9D3K - chains A and J of the 12 polymer chains in the assembly; structure by electron microscopy, 2.70 A resolution.

# Chain A
Protein: Histone H3.2
Source organism: Homo sapiens
UniProtKB: Q71DI3 (H32_HUMAN); residues 41-135 here correspond to UniProt positions 42-136 (UniProt number = residue number + 1)
Sequence (95 residues; numbered 41 to 135; the number before each row is that of its first residue):
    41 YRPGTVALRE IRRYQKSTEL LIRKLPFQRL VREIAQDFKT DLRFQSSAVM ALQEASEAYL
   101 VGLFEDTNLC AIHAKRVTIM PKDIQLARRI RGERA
Swiss-Prot annotation at these positions:
  - modified residue: Tyr41 (Phosphotyrosine), Lys56 (N6,N6,N6-trimethyllysine), Ser57 (Phosphoserine), Lys64 (N6-(2-hydroxyisobutyryl)lysine), Lys79 (N6,N6,N6-trimethyllysine), Thr80 (Phosphothreonine), Ser86 (Phosphoserine), Thr107 (Phosphothreonine), Lys115 (N6-acetyllysine), Lys122 (N6-(2-hydroxyisobutyryl)lysine)
  - lipidation: Cys110 (S-palmitoyl cysteine)

# Chain J
Molecule: 601 DNA
Sequence (94 nucleotides; numbered -46 to 47; the number before each row is that of its first residue; numbers below 1 keep their minus sign (DT-46 is residue -46)):
   -46 TGGAGACTAG GGAGTAATCC CCTTGGCGGT TAAAACGCGG GGGACAGCGC GTACGTGCGT
    14 TTAAGCGGTG CTAGAGCTGT CTACGACCAA TTGA

# How chain A and chain J interact
Pairs across the interface (16; chain A residue first):
  Pro43(A) - DG-5(J)  phosphate contact
  Arg63(A) - DA-14(J)  phosphate contact
  Arg63(A) - DA-13(J)  salt bridge to the phosphate
  Arg72(A) - DT-23(J)  salt bridge to the phosphate
  Arg83(A) - DT-24(J)  phosphate contact
  Arg83(A) - DT-23(J)  phosphate contact
  Phe84(A) - DT-24(J)  sugar contact
  Phe84(A) - DT-23(J)  hydrogen bond to the phosphate
  Gln85(A) - DT-24(J)  phosphate contact
  Ser86(A) - DT-24(J)  hydrogen bond to the phosphate
  Arg116(A) - DA-3(J)  phosphate contact
  Arg116(A) - DC-2(J)  phosphate contact
  Val117(A) - DA-3(J)  hydrogen bond to the phosphate
  Thr118(A) - DA-3(J)  hydrogen bond to the phosphate
  Met120(A) - DA-3(J)  sugar contact
  Met120(A) - DC-2(J)  phosphate contact
Other interface residues (no listed pair), chain A (13 interface residues in all): Leu82, Lys115
Other interface residues (no listed pair), chain J (8 interface residues in all): DG-4

# Summary
13 residues of chain A and 8 residues of chain J are in contact, with 4 hydrogen bonds and 2 salt bridges.
Among the polar pairs are Phe84(A)-DT-23(J), Ser86(A)-DT-24(J) and Val117(A)-DA-3(J).
Here chain A is Histone H3.2 (Homo sapiens) and chain J is 601 DNA. Entry 9D3K (Two Dsup molecules in complex
with the nucleosome open from both sides) was determined by electron microscopy, deposited together with 9D3L,
9D3N, 9D3O, 9D3Q, 9D3R, 9D3S and 9D3T.
